PDB entry 8VR4 | electron microscopy, 2.80 A resolution | chains O and A of the 34 polymer chains in the assembly

# Chain O
Molecule: 50S ribosomal protein L17
Organism: Mycolicibacterium smegmatis MC2 155
UniProt: A0QSL9 (RL17_MYCS2); numbering as in UniProt (aligned over 1-199)
Sequence (199 residues; numbered 1 to 199; the number before each row is that of its first residue):
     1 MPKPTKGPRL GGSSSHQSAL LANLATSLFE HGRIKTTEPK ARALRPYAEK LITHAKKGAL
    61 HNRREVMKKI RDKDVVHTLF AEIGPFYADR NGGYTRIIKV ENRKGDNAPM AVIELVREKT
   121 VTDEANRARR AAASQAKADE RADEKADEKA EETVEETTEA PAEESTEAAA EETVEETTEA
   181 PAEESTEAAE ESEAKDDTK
Not modelled in the structure: 1, 120-199

# Chain A
Molecule: 23S ribosomal RNA
Organism: Mycolicibacterium smegmatis MC2 155
Sequence (3120 nucleotides; each row starts with the number of its first residue):
     1 UAAGUGUUUA AGGGCGCAUG GUGGAUGCCU UGGCACUGGG AGCCGAUGAA GGACGUAGGA
    61 GGCUGCGAUA AGCCUCGGGG AGCUGUCAAC CGAGCGUUGA UCCGAGGAUG UCCGAAUGGG
   121 GAAACCCGGC ACGAGUGAUG UCGUGUCACC AGGCGCUGAA UAUAUAGGCG UCUGGGGGGA
   181 ACGCGGGGAA GUGAAACAUC UCAGUACCCG UAGGAAGAGA AAACAAAAUG UGAUUCCGUG
   241 AGUAGUGGCG AGCGAAAGCG GAGGAUGGCU AAACCGUAUG CAUGUGAUAC CGGGUAGGGG
   301 UUGUGUGUGC GGGGUUGUGG GACCUAUCUU UCCGGCUCUA CCUGGCUGGA GGGCAGUGAG
   361 AAAAUGUUGU GGUUAGCGGA AAUGGCUUGG GAUGGCCUGC CGUAGACGGU GAGAGCCCGG
   421 UACGUGAAAA CCCGACGUCU GUCUUGAUGG UGUUCCCGAG UAGCAGCGGG CCCGUGGAAU
   481 CUGCUGUGAA UCUGCCGGGA CCACCCGGUA AGCCUGAAUA CUUCCCAGUG ACCGAUAGCG
   541 GAUUAGUACC GUGAGGGAAU GGUGAAAAGU ACCCCGGGAG GGGAGUGAAA GAGUACCUGA
   601 AACCGUGCGC UUACAAUCCG UCAGAGCCCU CGACGUGUCG UGGGGUGAUG GCGUGCCUUU
   661 UGAAGAAUGA GCCUGCGAGU CAGGGACAUG UCGCGAGGUU AACCCGGGUG GGGUAGCCGC
   721 AGCGAAAGCG AGUCUGAAUA GGGCGUAUCC ACACAAGAGU GUGUGGUGUA GUGGUGUGUU
   781 CUGGACCCGA AGCGGAGUGA UCUACCCAUG GCCAGGGUGA AGCGCGGGUA AGACCGCGUG
   841 GAGGCCCGAA CCCACUUAGG UUGAAGACUG AGGGGAUGAG CUGUGGGUAG GGGUGAAAGG
   901 CCAAUCAAAC UCCGUGAUAG CUGGUUCUCC CCGAAAUGCA UUUAGGUGCA GCGUCGCAUG
   961 UUUCUUGCCG GAGGUAGAGC UACUGGAUGG CCGAUGGGCC CCACAGGGUU ACUGACGUCA
  1021 GCCAAACUCC GAAUGCCGGU AAGUCCAAGA GUGCGGCAGU GAGACGGCGG GGGAUAAGCU
  1081 CCGUGCGUCG AGAGGGAAAC AGCCCAGAUC GCCGGCUAAG GCCCCUAAGC GUGUGCUAAG
  1141 UGGAAAAGGA UGUGCAGUCG CGAAGACAAC CAGGAGGUUG GCUUAGAAGC AGCCACCCUU
  1201 GAAAGAGUGC GUAAUAGCUC ACUGGUCAAG UGAUUGUGCG CCGAUAAUGU AGCGGGGCUC
  1261 AAGCACACCG CCGAAGCCGC GGCAGCCAAC GUGUUGGCUG GGUAGGGGAG CGUCCUGCAU
  1321 CCGGUGAAGC CGCCGAGUGA UCGAGUGGUG GAGGGUGUGG GAGUGAGAAU GCAGGCAUGA
  1381 GUAGCGAUUA GGCAAGUGAG AACCUUGCCC GCCGAAAGAC CAAGGGUUCC UGGGCCAGGC
  1441 CAGUCCGCCC AGGGUGAGUC GGGACCUAAG GCGAGGCCGA CAGGCGUAGU CGAUGGACAA
  1501 CGGGUUGAUA UUCCCGUACC CGUGUAUGUG CGUCCAUGAU GAAUCAGCGG UACUAACCAU
  1561 CCAAAACCAC CGUGACCGCA CCUUUCGGGG UGUGGCGUUG GUGGGGCUGC AUGGGACCUU
  1621 CGUUGGUAGU AGUCAAGCGA UGGGGUGACG CAGGAAGGUA GCCGUACCGG UCAGUGGUAA
  1681 UACCGGGGUA AGCCUGUAGG GAGUCAGAUA GGUAAAUCCG UCUGGCAUAU AUCCUGAGAG
  1741 GUGAUGCAUA GCCGAGUGAG GCGAAUUCGG UGAUCCUAUG CUGCCGAGAA AAGCCUCUAG
  1801 CGAGGACAUA CACGGCCCGU ACCCCAAACC AACACAGGUG GUCAGGUAGA GAAUACUAAG
  1861 GCGUACGAGU GAACUAUGGU UAAGGAACUC GGCAAAAUGC CCCCGUAACU UCGGGAGAAG
  1921 GGGGACCCAC AUGGCGUGUA AGCCUUUACG GCCCAAGCGU GAGUGGGUGG CACAAACCAG
  1981 UGAGAAGCGA CUGUUUACUA AAAACACAGG UCCGUGCGAA GUCGCAAGAC GAUGUAUACG
  2041 GACUGACGCC UGCCCGGUGC UGGAAGGUUA AGAGGACCCG UUAACUCCCU UUGGGGGUGA
  2101 AGCGGAGAAU UUAAGCCCCA GUAAACGGCG GUGGUAACUA UAACCAUCCU AAGGUAGCGA
  2161 AAUUCCUUGU CGGGUAAGUU CCGACCUGCA CGAAUGGCGU AACGACUUCU CAACUGUCUC
  2221 AACCAUAGAC UCGGCGAAAU UGCACUACGA GUAAAGAUGC UCGUUACGCG CGGCAGGACG
  2281 AAAAGACCCC GGGACCUUCA CUACAACUUG GUAUUGGUGC UCGAUACGGU UUGUGUAGGA
  2341 UAGGUGGGAG ACUGUGAAGC UCACACGCCA GUGUGGGUGG AGUCGUUGUU GAAAUACCAC
  2401 UCUGAUCGUA UUGGGCCUCU AACCUCGGAC CGUAUAUCCG GUUCAGGGAC AGUGCCUGGU
  2461 GGGUAGUUUA ACUGGGGCGG UUGCCUCCUA AAAUGUAACG GAGGCGCCCA AAGGUUCCCU
  2521 CAACCUGGAC GGCAAUCAGG UGUUGAGUGU AAGUGCACAA GGGAGCUUGA CUGCGAGACG
  2581 GACAUGUCGA GCAGGGACGA AAGUCGGGAC UAGUGAUCCG GCACCUCUGA GUGGAAGGGG
  2641 UGUCGCUCAA CGGAUAAAAG GUACCCCGGG GAUAACAGGC UGAUCUUCCC CAAGAGUCCA
  2701 UAUCGACGGG AUGGUUUGGC ACCUCGAUGU CGGCUCGUCG CAUCCUGGGG CUGGAGCAGG
  2761 UCCCAAGGGU UGGGCUGUUC GCCCAUUAAA GCGGCACGCG AGCUGGGUUU AGAACGUCGU
  2821 GAGACAGUUC GGUCUCUAUC CGCCGCGCGC GUCAGAAGCU UGAGGAAACC UGUCCCUAGU
  2881 ACGAGAGGAC CGGGACGGAC GAACCUCUGG UAUACCAGUU GUCCCACCAG GGGCACGGCU
  2941 GGAUAGCCAC GUUCGGACAG GAUAACCGCU GAAAGCAUCU AAGCGGGAAA CCUCUUCCAA
  3001 GACCAGGCUU CUCACCCUCU AGGAGGGAUA AGGCCCCCCG CAGACCACGG GAUUGAUAGA
  3061 CCAGACCUGG AAGCCUAGUA AUAGGUGCAG GGAACUGGCA CUAACCGGCC GAAAACUUAC
Not modelled in the structure: 1, 1803
Residues lining bound ligands: erythromycin a (ERY): U861, A2281, A2282, A2283, A2286, A2727, G2729, U2730, U2833, C2834, U2835
From the paper describing this entry:
  - conformationally variable residues (side-chain flip): A2282, A2286, U2730
  - binding site for erythromycin a: U2730

# Interface between chain O and chain A
Pairs across the interface (136; chain O residue first):
  Pro2(O) with A2914(A), base contact; A3060(A), phosphate contact; A3093(A), phosphate contact
  Lys3(O) with A2914(A), base contact; G3040(A), salt bridge to the phosphate; G3059(A), salt bridge to the phosphate; A3093(A), sugar contact; A3094(A), sugar contact
  Pro4(O) with A2914(A), base contact; A3093(A), sugar contact; A3094(A), base contact
  Thr5(O) with A2914(A), hydrogen bond to the base
  Lys6(O) with G1871(A), sugar contact; G3040(A), hydrogen bond to the sugar; C3041(A), salt bridge to the phosphate; A3042(A), base contact; G3043(A), hydrogen bond to the base
  Gly7(O) with G1871(A), hydrogen bond to the sugar
  Pro8(O) with U1870(A), base contact; U2226(A), phosphate contact
  Arg9(O) with A2225(A), salt bridge to the phosphate; U2226(A), hydrogen bond to the phosphate; U2913(A), salt bridge to the phosphate; A2914(A), salt bridge to the phosphate
  Leu10(O) with G1869(A), phosphate contact
  Gly12(O) with U2226(A), sugar contact
  Ser14(O) with U2913(A), phosphate contact; A2914(A), phosphate contact
  Ser15(O) with C2934(A), phosphate contact
  His16(O) with A1390(A), stacking on the base; G1391(A), hydrogen bond to the sugar
  Gln17(O) with A2914(A), base contact
  Ala19(O) with A1390(A), base contact; C1410(A), sugar contact
  Leu20(O) with G1391(A), sugar contact; G1392(A), sugar contact
  Leu21(O) with A2914(A), base contact
  Asn23(O) with G1391(A), base contact; C1409(A), hydrogen bond to the sugar; C1410(A), hydrogen bond to the sugar
  Leu24(O) with G1392(A), sugar contact; C1393(A), sugar contact
  Ser27(O) with C1393(A), hydrogen bond to the sugar
  His31(O) with C1393(A), sugar contact; A1394(A), hydrogen bond to the sugar
  Ile34(O) with C1393(A), phosphate contact; A1394(A), phosphate contact
  Lys35(O) with C1393(A), phosphate contact; A1394(A), hydrogen bond to the phosphate
  Thr36(O) with C1393(A), phosphate contact
  Thr37(O) with A1868(A), phosphate contact; G1869(A), hydrogen bond to the phosphate
  Glu38(O) with C3038(A), phosphate contact
  Pro39(O) with G1869(A), phosphate contact
  Lys40(O) with A1868(A), hydrogen bond to the phosphate; G1869(A), salt bridge to the phosphate
  Arg42(O) with C3038(A), salt bridge to the phosphate; C3039(A), salt bridge to the phosphate
  Arg45(O) with C3039(A), salt bridge to the phosphate; G3059(A), sugar contact; U3102(A), hydrogen bond to the base
  Pro46(O) with G3059(A), sugar contact
  Tyr47(O) with A2914(A), base contact
  Glu49(O) with G3059(A), sugar contact; A3060(A), hydrogen bond to the sugar
  Lys50(O) with A3060(A), salt bridge to the phosphate; C3061(A), salt bridge to the phosphate; A3093(A), salt bridge to the phosphate
  Thr53(O) with A3060(A), phosphate contact; C3061(A), hydrogen bond to the phosphate
  His54(O) with G3092(A), salt bridge to the phosphate
  Leu60(O) with U1675(A), sugar contact; G1676(A), base contact
  His61(O) with A3071(A), hydrogen bond to the base; A3072(A), sugar contact; G3090(A), hydrogen bond to the sugar; G3091(A), hydrogen bond to the phosphate
  Arg63(O) with G1674(A), sugar contact; U1675(A), salt bridge to the phosphate
  Arg64(O) with U1675(A), hydrogen bond to the base; G1676(A), base contact; A2929(A), base contact; G2930(A), hydrogen bond to the sugar; A3072(A), hydrogen bond to the sugar; G3073(A), salt bridge to the phosphate
  Glu65(O) with G3092(A), phosphate contact
  Met67(O) with U1675(A), base contact
  Lys68(O) with G2931(A), sugar contact; G2932(A), sugar contact
  Arg71(O) with C1410(A), salt bridge to the phosphate; G1411(A), salt bridge to the phosphate; G2932(A), hydrogen bond to the sugar
  Lys73(O) with A1673(A), sugar contact; G1674(A), salt bridge to the phosphate; U1675(A), hydrogen bond to the base; C2925(A), sugar contact; A2926(A), salt bridge to the phosphate
  Asp74(O) with G1674(A), hydrogen bond to the base
  His77(O) with G1674(A), stacking on the base
  Arg90(O) with C3101(A), hydrogen bond to the sugar; U3102(A), sugar contact
  Asn91(O) with A3060(A), base contact; C3061(A), sugar contact; C3101(A), sugar contact
  Gly92(O) with A3060(A), sugar contact; C3061(A), sugar contact; C3101(A), hydrogen bond to the sugar
  Gly93(O) with G3059(A), base contact; A3060(A), hydrogen bond to the sugar; C3101(A), hydrogen bond to the base; U3102(A), sugar contact
  Tyr94(O) with A3060(A), sugar contact; C3061(A), sugar contact
  Thr95(O) with U3102(A), hydrogen bond to the sugar
  Arg96(O) with U3102(A), sugar contact; A3103(A), salt bridge to the phosphate
  Lys99(O) with C3037(A), phosphate contact; C3038(A), salt bridge to the phosphate
  Arg103(O) with A1402(A), hydrogen bond to the sugar; A1868(A), sugar contact
  Lys104(O) with G1400(A), sugar contact; A1401(A), phosphate contact; A1402(A), hydrogen bond to the phosphate; A1442(A), hydrogen bond to the sugar
  Gly105(O) with A1402(A), hydrogen bond to the phosphate; C1403(A), base contact; G2233(A), base contact
  Asp106(O) with A1402(A), hydrogen bond to the base; G1867(A), hydrogen bond to the sugar; A1868(A), sugar contact; G2233(A), sugar contact
  Asn107(O) with C2232(A), hydrogen bond to the sugar; G2233(A), sugar contact
  Ala108(O) with A1868(A), sugar contact
  Pro109(O) with A1868(A), sugar contact
  Val116(O) with U3102(A), sugar contact
Other interface residues (no listed pair), chain O (69 interface residues in all): Ser13, Arg33, Ala43, Lys57, Asn62, Ile97
Other interface residues (no listed pair), chain A (60 interface residues in all): A2227, G2933, A3058, C3062

# Summary
69 residues of chain O face 60 of chain A across their interface; the contacts include 37 hydrogen bonds, 22
salt bridges and 2 aromatic stacking contacts. Among the polar pairs are Thr5(O)-A2914(A), Lys6(O)-G3043(A)
and Arg45(O)-U3102(A). The paper reports a binding site for erythromycin a at U2730(A); conformational
variability at A2282(A), A2286(A) and U2730(A).
Chain O is 50S ribosomal protein L17 and chain A is 23S ribosomal RNA, both from Mycolicibacterium smegmatis
MC2 155; the structure, Structure of Mycobacterium smegmatis 50S ribosomal subunit bound to HflX and
erythromycin:50S-HflX-A-Ery, was determined by electron microscopy (same publication as 8VIO, 8VK0, 8VK7,
8VKI, 8VKW, 8VPK, 8VR8 and 8VRL).
